Entry 1XL7 (X-ray diffraction, 2.00 A resolution); this record covers chain A.

== Chain A ==
Molecule: Peroxisomal carnitine O-octanoyltransferase
Source organism: Mus musculus
Notes: EC 2.3.1.137
UniProt: Q9DC50 (OCTC_MOUSE); residue numbers follow UniProt; this construct covers 1-612
Amino-acid sequence (612 residues; row label = number of the first residue in the row):
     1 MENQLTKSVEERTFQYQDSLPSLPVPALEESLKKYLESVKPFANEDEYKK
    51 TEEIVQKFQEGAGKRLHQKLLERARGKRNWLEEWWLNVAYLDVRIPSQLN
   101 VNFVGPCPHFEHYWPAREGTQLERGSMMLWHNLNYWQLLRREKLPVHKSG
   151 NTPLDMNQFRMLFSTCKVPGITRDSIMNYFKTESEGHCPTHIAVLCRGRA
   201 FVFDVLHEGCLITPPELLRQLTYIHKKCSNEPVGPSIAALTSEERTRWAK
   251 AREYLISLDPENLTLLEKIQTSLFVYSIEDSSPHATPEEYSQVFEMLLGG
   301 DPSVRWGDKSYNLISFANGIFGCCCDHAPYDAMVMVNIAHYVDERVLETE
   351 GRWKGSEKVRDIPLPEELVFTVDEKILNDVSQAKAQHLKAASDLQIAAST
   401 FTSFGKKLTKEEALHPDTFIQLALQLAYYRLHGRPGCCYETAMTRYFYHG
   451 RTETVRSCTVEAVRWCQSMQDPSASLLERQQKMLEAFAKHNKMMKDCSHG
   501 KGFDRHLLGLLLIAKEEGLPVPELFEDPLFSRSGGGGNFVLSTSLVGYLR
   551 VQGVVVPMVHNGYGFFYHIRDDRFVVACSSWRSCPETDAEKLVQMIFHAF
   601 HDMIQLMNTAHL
Disordered / not traced: 1-10, 403-413
Modified positions: Mse127, Mse128, Mse156, Mse161, Mse177, Mse296, Mse333, Mse335, Mse443, Mse469, Mse483, Mse493, Mse494, Mse558, Mse595, Mse603, Mse607 (selenomethionine; parent Met)
Construct notes: modified residue (127-128, 156, 161, 177, 296, 333, 335, 443, 469, 483, 493-494, 558, 595, 603, 607)
Swiss-Prot annotation at these positions:
  - motif: Ala610 to Leu612 (Microbody targeting signal)
  - active site: His327 (Proton acceptor)
  - binding site (CoA): Lys406, Lys410 to Asp417
  - binding site ((R)-carnitine): Tyr439, Thr441, Thr452
  - modified residue: Met1 (N-acetylmethionine), Lys40 (N6-succinyllysine), Lys57 (N6-succinyllysine), Lys406 (N6-acetyllysine)
  - mutagenesis: Cys323 (C323M: Increases activity with octanoyl-CoA), Mse335 (M335A: Slightly decreases activity with octanoyl-CoA; M335A: Strongly decreases activity with octanoyl-CoA), Gly553 (G553M: Loss of activity with octanoyl-CoA and myristoyl-CoA)
Reported in the primary citation:
  - catalytic residues: His327 (citing earlier work)
  - mutagenesis - G553M: abolished catalytic activity on octanoyl-CoA
  - mutagenesis - G553M: unchanged catalytic activity on acetyl-CoA
  - mutagenesis - C323M: increased catalytic activity on octanoyl-CoA
  - mutagenesis - M335V: decreased catalytic activity on octanoyl-CoA
  - mutagenesis - M335A: decreased catalytic activity
  - catalytic residues: Ser544 (proposed by the authors, not directly observed)
  - specificity-determining residues: Gly553
  - specificity-determining residues: Gly105, Cys325 (proposed by the authors, not directly observed)

== Overview ==
Curated annotation (UniProt) lists active-site residue His327, 9 CoA-binding residues, 3 (R)-carnitine-binding
residues and 3 mutagenesis sites. From the paper: catalytic residues His327 and Ser544; G553M abolishes
catalytic activity on octanoyl-CoA; 4 substitutions were tested in all.
Chain A is Peroxisomal carnitine O-octanoyltransferase (Mus musculus); the structure, Crystal Structure of
Mouse Carnitine Octanoyltransferase, was determined by X-ray diffraction, deposited together with 1XL8, 1XMC
and 1XMD.
